PDB entry 3QHW | X-ray diffraction, 1.91 A resolution | chains A and J of the 4 polymer chains in the assembly

Chain A:
Protein: Cell division protein kinase 2
From: Homo sapiens
Notes: EC 2.7.11.22
Reference sequence: P24941 (CDK2_HUMAN); residue numbers follow UniProt; this construct covers 1-296
Amino-acid sequence (298 residues; each row starts with the number of its first residue; numbers below 1 keep their minus sign (Gly-1 is residue -1)):
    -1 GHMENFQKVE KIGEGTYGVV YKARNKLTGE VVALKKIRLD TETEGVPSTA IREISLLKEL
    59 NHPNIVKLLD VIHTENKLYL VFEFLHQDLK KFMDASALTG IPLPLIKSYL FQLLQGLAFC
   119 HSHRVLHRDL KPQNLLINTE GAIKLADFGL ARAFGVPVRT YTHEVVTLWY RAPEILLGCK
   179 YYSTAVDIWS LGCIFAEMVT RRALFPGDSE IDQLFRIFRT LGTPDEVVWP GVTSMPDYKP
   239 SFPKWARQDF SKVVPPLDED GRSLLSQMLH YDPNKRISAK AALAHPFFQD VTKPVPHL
Sequence notes: expression tag (-1 to 0)
Modified residues: Thr160 (phosphothreonine; TPO)
Swiss-Prot annotation at these positions:
  - active site: Asp127 (Proton acceptor)
  - binding site (ATP): Ile10 to Val18, Lys33, Glu81 to Leu83, Asp86, Lys129 to Asn132, Asp145
  - binding site (Mg(2+)): Asn132, Asp145
  - site (CDK7 binding): Lys9, Lys88, Lys89, Leu166
  - modified residue: Met1 (N-acetylmethionine), Lys6 (N6-acetyllysine), Thr14 (Phosphothreonine), Tyr15 (Phosphotyrosine), Tyr19 (Phosphotyrosine), Thr160 (Phosphothreonine)
Metal / ion sites: Mg2+ site 1: Asn132, Asp145 (together with ADP); Mg2+ site 2: Asp145 (together with ADP)
Ligand contacts:
  - ADP (adenosine-5'-diphosphate): Ile10, Gly11, Glu12, Gly13, Thr14, Tyr15, Gly16, Val18, Ala31, Lys33, Val64, Phe80, Glu81, Phe82, Leu83, Asp86, Lys89, Gln131, Asn132, Leu134, Asp145
  - trifluoromagnesate (MGF): Gly13, Thr14, Tyr15, Asp127, Lys129, Gln131, Asn132, Asp145
What the authors report for this chain:
  - Mg2+ coordination: Asp145
  - catalytic residues: Asp127, Lys129 (proposed by the authors, not directly observed)
  - post-translational modification sites: Thr14, Tyr15 (citing earlier work)

Chain J:
Protein: CDK2 substrate peptide: PKTPKKAKKL
Amino-acid sequence (10 residues; each row starts with the number of its first residue; numbers below 1 keep their minus sign (Pro-2 is residue -2)):
    -2 PKTPKKAKKL
Metal / ion sites: trifluoromagnesate Mg: Thr0 (together with ADP)

How chain A and chain J interact:
Contacting residue pairs (22):
  Thr14(A) with Thr0(J), hydrogen bond (side chain-backbone); Lys2(J)
  Tyr15(A) with Thr0(J); Pro1(J), hydrogen bond (side chain-backbone); Lys2(J)
  Asp127(A) with Thr0(J), hydrogen bond
  Lys129(A) with Pro-2(J), hydrogen bond (side chain-backbone); Lys-1(J); Thr0(J), hydrogen bond
  Gln131(A) with Pro-2(J)
  Leu148(A) with Thr0(J)
  Thr160(A) with Lys3(J)
  Glu162(A) with Lys2(J); Lys3(J); Ala4(J), hydrogen bond (side chain-backbone)
  Val163(A) with Pro1(J)
  Val164(A) with Pro1(J)
  Thr165(A) with Pro-2(J); Lys-1(J); Thr0(J), hydrogen bond (side chain-backbone); Pro1(J)
  Arg169(A) with Pro1(J)
Other interface residues (no listed pair), chain A (14 interface residues in all): Arg50, Trp167

Overview:
14 residues of chain A face 7 of chain J across their interface; the contacts include 7 hydrogen bonds. Polar
pairs include Thr14(A)-Thr0(J), Tyr15(A)-Pro1(J) and Asp127(A)-Thr0(J). Chain A binds ADP and
trifluoromagnesate. The paper reports catalytic residues Asp127(A) and Lys129(A); Mg2+ coordination by
Asp145(A).
Here chain A is Cell division protein kinase 2 (Homo sapiens) and chain J is CDK2 substrate peptide:
PKTPKKAKKL. Entry 3QHW (Structure of a pCDK2/CyclinA transition-state mimic) was determined by X-ray
diffraction (same publication as 3QHR).
